PDB entry 5S4V | X-ray diffraction, 2.30 A resolution | chains B and F of the 6 polymer chains in the assembly

[Chain B]
Protein: Tubulin beta-2B chain
Organism: Bos taurus
UniProt: Q6B856 (TBB2B_BOVIN); the author numbering skips numbers that UniProt does not, so the offset changes along the chain: 1-42 = UniProt 1-42; 45-360 = UniProt 43-358; 369-455 = UniProt 359-445
Amino-acid sequence (445 residues; numbered 1 to 455; 10 numbers in that range are skipped by the numbering (no residue carries them; nothing is unmodelled there); the number before each row is that of its first residue):
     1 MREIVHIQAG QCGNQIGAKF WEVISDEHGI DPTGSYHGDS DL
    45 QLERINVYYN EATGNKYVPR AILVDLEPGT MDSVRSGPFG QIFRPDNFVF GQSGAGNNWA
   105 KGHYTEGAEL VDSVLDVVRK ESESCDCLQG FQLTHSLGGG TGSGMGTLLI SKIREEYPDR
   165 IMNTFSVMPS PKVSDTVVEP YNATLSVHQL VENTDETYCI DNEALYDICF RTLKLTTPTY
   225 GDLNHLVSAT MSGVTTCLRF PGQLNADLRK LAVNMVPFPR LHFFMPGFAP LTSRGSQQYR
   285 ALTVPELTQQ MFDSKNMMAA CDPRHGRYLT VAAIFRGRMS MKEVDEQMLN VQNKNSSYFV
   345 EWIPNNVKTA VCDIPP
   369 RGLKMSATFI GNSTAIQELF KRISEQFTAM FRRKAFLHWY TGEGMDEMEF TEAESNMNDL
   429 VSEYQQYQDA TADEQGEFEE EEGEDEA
Unresolved in the structure: 279-280, 438-455
Metal / ion sites: Mg2+: Q11 (together with GDP); Ca2+: E113 (shared with 1 residue of chain C)
Residues lining bound ligands:
  - N-(2-hydroxyphenyl)acetamide (9KS), molecule 1: G100, N101, N102, K105, W407
  - N-(2-hydroxyphenyl)acetamide (9KS), molecule 2: Y202, V238, C241, L255, M259, A316, A317, I318, K352, T353, A354, I378
  - GDP (guanosine-5'-diphosphate): G10, Q11, C12, Q15, I16, A99, N101, S140, G142, G143, G144, T145, G146, S147, V171, P173, V177, D179, E183, N206, L209, Y224, L227, N228
Curated features (UniProtKB/Swiss-Prot):
  - motif: M1 to I4 (MREI motif)
  - binding site (GTP): Q11, E71, S140, G144, T145, G146, N206, N228
  - binding site (Mg(2+)): E71
  - modified residue: S40 (Phosphoserine), T57 (Phosphothreonine), K60 (N6-acetyllysine), S174 (Phosphoserine), T287 (Phosphothreonine), T292 (Phosphothreonine), R320 (Omega-N-methylarginine), E448 (5-glutamyl polyglutamate)
  - cross-link (Glycyl lysine isopeptide (Lys-Gly)): K60 (interchain with G-Cter in ubiquitin), K326 (interchain with G-Cter in ubiquitin)
Reported in the primary citation:
  - binding site for N-(2-hydroxyphenyl)acetamide: N102, W407

[Chain F]
Protein: Tubulin-Tyrosine Ligase
Organism: Gallus gallus
UniProt: E1BQ43 (E1BQ43_CHICK); numbering as in UniProt (aligned over 1-378)
Amino-acid sequence (384 residues; row label = number of the first residue in the row):
     1 MYTFVVRDEN SSVYAEVSRL LLATGQWKRL RKDNPRFNLM LGERNRLPFG RLGHEPGLVQ
    61 LVNYYRGADK LCRKASLVKL IKTSPELSES CTWFPESYVI YPTNLKTPVA PAQNGIRHLI
   121 NNTRTDEREV FLAAYNRRRE GREGNVWIAK SSAGAKGEGI LISSEASELL DFIDEQGQVH
   181 VIQKYLEKPL LLEPGHRKFD IRSWVLVDHL YNIYLYREGV LRTSSEPYNS ANFQDKTCHL
   241 TNHCIQKEYS KNYGRYEEGN EMFFEEFNQY LMDALNTTLE NSILLQIKHI IRSCLMCIEP
   301 AISTKHLHYQ SFQLFGFDFM VDEELKVWLI EVNGAPACAQ KLYAELCQGI VDVAISSVFP
   361 LADTGQKTSQ PTSIFIKLHH HHHH
Unresolved in the structure: 106-124, 152-159, 363-370, 383-384
Construct notes: expression tag (379-384)
Metal / ion sites: Mg2+: E331, N333 (together with AMP-PCP)
Residues lining bound ligands: AMP-PCP (ACP; phosphomethylphosphonic acid adenylate ester): K74, I148, K150, Q183, K184, Y185, L186, K198, D200, R202, R222, H239, L240, T241, N242, D318, M320, I330, E331, N333

[Chain B / chain F interface]
Residue-residue contacts - 13 pairs, chain B then chain F:
  R311(B) - R31(F)
  L333(B) - P56(F)
  L333(B) - G57(F)
  Q336(B) - R36(F)  hydrogen bond
  N337(B) - T3(F)
  N337(B) - R36(F)  hydrogen bond
  N337(B) - L58(F)
  K338(B) - M1(F)
  S340(B) - L30(F)
  S340(B) - N34(F)  hydrogen bond
  E345(B) - R31(F)  salt bridge
  N349(B) - R36(F)
  N349(B) - E55(F)
Interface residues without a listed pair, chain B (9 interface residues in all): S341
Interface residues without a listed pair, chain F (11 interface residues in all): K28

[Overview]
9 residues of chain B and 11 residues of chain F are in contact, with 3 hydrogen bonds and 1 salt bridge.
Polar pairs include E345(B)-R31(F), Q336(B)-R36(F) and N337(B)-R36(F). Bound to chain B: GDP and
N-(2-hydroxyphenyl)acetamide. Chain F binds AMP-PCP. The paper reports a binding site for
N-(2-hydroxyphenyl)acetamide at N102(B) and W407(B).
Here chain B is Tubulin beta-2B chain (Bos taurus) and chain F is Tubulin-Tyrosine Ligase (Gallus gallus).
Entry 5S4V (Tubulin-Z57040482-complex) was determined by X-ray diffraction (same publication as 5S4L, 5S4M,
5S4N, 5S4O, 5S4P, 5S4Q and 52 further entries).
